Entry 3H87 (X-ray diffraction, 1.49 A resolution); this record covers chains A and B of the 4 polymer chains in the assembly.

== Chain A (and B) ==
Protein: Putative uncharacterized protein
Organism: Mycobacterium tuberculosis
Notes: chain B of this document is another copy of the same molecule, construct and numbering; everything in this record applies to it too
Reference sequence: O07228 (O07228_MYCTU); numbering as in UniProt (aligned over 2-141)
Chain sequence (156 residues; row label = number of the first residue in the row; numbers below 1 keep their minus sign (Met-14 is residue -14)):
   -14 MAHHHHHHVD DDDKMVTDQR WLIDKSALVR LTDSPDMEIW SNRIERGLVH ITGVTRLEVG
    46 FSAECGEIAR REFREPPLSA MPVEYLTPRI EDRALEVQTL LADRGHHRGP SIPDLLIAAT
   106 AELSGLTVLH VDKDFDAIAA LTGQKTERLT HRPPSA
Not modelled in the structure: -14 to 1, 138-141 (chain B: -14 to 1, 140-141)
Differences from the reference sequence: expression tag (-14 to 1)
Ion coordination: Mg2+: Asp99, Asp117, Asp119
From the paper describing this entry:
  - Mg2+ coordination: Asp99, Asp117, Asp119
  - catalytic residues: Asp99, Asp117, Asp119
  - conformationally variable residues (loop rearrangement): Arg89 to Ser96, Asp119
  - self-association interface (contacts with another copy of this molecule); pairs are residue here / residue on that copy: Glu49-Arg93 (salt bridge), Arg55-Asp88 (salt bridge), His92-Glu49 (salt bridge)
  - catalytic residues: Asp9, Glu43 (by similarity / conservation)

== How chain A and chain B interact ==
Contacting residue pairs - 60 pairs, chain A then chain B:
  Gly38(A) - Glu76(B)
  Val39(A) - Glu76(B)
  Arg41(A) - Leu80(B)
  Leu42(A) - Ala79(B)
  Leu42(A) - Leu80(B)  hydrophobic
  Leu42(A) - Gln83(B)  hydrogen bond (backbone-side chain)
  Leu42(A) - Ile97(B)
  Leu42(A) - Leu101(B)  hydrophobic
  Glu43(A) - Ile97(B)
  Gly45(A) - Gln83(B)
  Phe46(A) - Gln83(B)
  Phe46(A) - Arg93(B)  hydrogen bond (backbone-side chain)
  Phe46(A) - Gly94(B)
  Phe46(A) - Pro95(B)
  Ser47(A) - Arg93(B)  hydrogen bond (backbone-side chain)
  Ala48(A) - Arg93(B)  hydrogen bond (backbone-side chain)
  Glu49(A) - His92(B)  salt bridge
  Glu49(A) - Arg93(B)  salt bridge
  Gly51(A) - Thr84(B)
  Gly51(A) - Ala87(B)
  Gly51(A) - Asp88(B)
  Arg55(A) - Thr84(B)
  Arg55(A) - Asp88(B)  salt bridge
  Phe58(A) - Leu80(B)  hydrophobic
  Tyr70(A) - Pro73(B)  hydrophobic
  Tyr70(A) - Glu76(B)
  Tyr70(A) - Asp77(B)  hydrogen bond
  Leu71(A) - Leu71(B)  hydrophobic
  Leu71(A) - Glu76(B)  hydrogen bond (backbone-side chain)
  Pro73(A) - Tyr70(B)  hydrophobic
  Glu76(A) - Gly38(B)
  Glu76(A) - Val39(B)
  Glu76(A) - Tyr70(B)
  Glu76(A) - Leu71(B)  hydrogen bond (side chain-backbone)
  Asp77(A) - Tyr70(B)  hydrogen bond
  Ala79(A) - Leu42(B)
  Leu80(A) - Arg41(B)
  Leu80(A) - Leu42(B)  hydrophobic
  Leu80(A) - Phe58(B)  hydrophobic
  Gln83(A) - Leu42(B)  hydrogen bond (side chain-backbone)
  Gln83(A) - Gly45(B)
  Gln83(A) - Phe46(B)
  Thr84(A) - Gly51(B)
  Thr84(A) - Arg55(B)
  Ala87(A) - Gly51(B)
  Asp88(A) - Gly51(B)
  Asp88(A) - Glu52(B)
  Asp88(A) - Arg55(B)  salt bridge
  His92(A) - Gly45(B)  hydrogen bond (side chain-backbone)
  His92(A) - Phe46(B)  hydrogen bond (side chain-backbone)
  His92(A) - Ala48(B)  hydrogen bond (side chain-backbone)
  His92(A) - Glu49(B)
  Arg93(A) - Phe46(B)  hydrogen bond (side chain-backbone)
  Arg93(A) - Ser47(B)  hydrogen bond (side chain-backbone)
  Arg93(A) - Ala48(B)  hydrogen bond (side chain-backbone)
  Arg93(A) - Glu49(B)  salt bridge
  Pro95(A) - Phe46(B)
  Ile97(A) - Leu42(B)
  Ile97(A) - Glu43(B)
  Leu101(A) - Leu42(B)  hydrophobic
Other interface residues (no listed pair), chain A (33 interface residues in all): Cys50, Glu52, Leu85, Leu100
Other interface residues (no listed pair), chain B (35 interface residues in all): Cys50, Leu85, Ser96, Leu100

== Overview ==
33 residues of chain A and 35 residues of chain B are in contact, with 15 hydrogen bonds and 5 salt bridges.
Polar contacts include Glu49(A)-His92(B), Glu49(A)-Arg93(B) and Arg55(A)-Asp88(B). Asp99(A), Asp117(A) and
Asp119(A) coordinate Mg2+. From the paper: catalytic residues Asp99(A), Asp117(A) and Asp119(A) among others;
Mg2+ coordination by Asp99(A), Asp117(A) and Asp119(A).
Both chains are Putative uncharacterized protein (Mycobacterium tuberculosis). Entry 3H87 (Rv0301 Rv0300 Toxin
Antitoxin Complex from Mycobacterium tuberculosis) was determined by X-ray diffraction.
